Entry 1OH2 (X-ray diffraction, 2.40 A resolution); this record covers chains P and Q of the 3 polymer chains in the assembly.

== Chain P ==
Name: Sucrose porin
Organism: Salmonella typhimurium
UniProtKB: P22340 (SCRY_SALTM); residues 71-483 here correspond to UniProt positions 93-505 (UniProt number = residue number + 22)
Chain sequence (413 residues; row label = number of the first residue in the row):
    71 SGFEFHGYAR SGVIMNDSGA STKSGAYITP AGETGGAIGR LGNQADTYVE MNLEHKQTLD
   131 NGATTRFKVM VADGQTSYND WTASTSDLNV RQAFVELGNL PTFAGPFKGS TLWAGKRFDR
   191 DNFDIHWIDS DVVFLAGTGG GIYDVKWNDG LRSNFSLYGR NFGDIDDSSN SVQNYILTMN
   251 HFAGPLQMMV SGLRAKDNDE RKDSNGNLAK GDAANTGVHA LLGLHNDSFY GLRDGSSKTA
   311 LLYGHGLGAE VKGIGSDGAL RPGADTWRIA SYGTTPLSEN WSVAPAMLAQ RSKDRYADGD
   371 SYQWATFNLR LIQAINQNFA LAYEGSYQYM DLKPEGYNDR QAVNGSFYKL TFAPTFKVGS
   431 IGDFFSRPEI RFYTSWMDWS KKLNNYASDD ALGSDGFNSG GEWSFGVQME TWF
Bound ions: Ca2+: N454, A457, L462

== Chain Q ==
Name: Sucrose porin
Organism: Salmonella typhimurium
UniProtKB: P22340 (SCRY_SALTM); residues 71-483 here correspond to UniProt positions 93-505 (UniProt number = residue number + 22)
Chain sequence (413 residues; each row starts with the number of its first residue):
    71 SGFEFHGYAP SGVIMNDSGA STKSGAYITP AGETGGAIGP LGNAADTYVI MNLEHKQTLD
   131 NGATTRFKVM VADGQTSYND WTASTSDLNV LQAFVELGNL PTFAGPFKGS TLWAGKRFDR
   191 DNFAIHWILS CVVFLAGTGG GIYDVKWNDG LRSNFSLYGR NFGDIDDSSN SVQNYILTMN
   251 HFAGPLQMMV SGLRAKDNDE RKDSNGNLAK GDAANTGVHA LLGLHNDSFY GLRDGSSKTA
   311 LLYGHGLGAE VKGIGSDGAL RPGADTWRIA SYGTTPLSEN WSVAPAMLAQ RSKDRYADGD
   371 SYQWATFNLR LIQAINQNFA LAYEGSYQYM DLKPEGYNDR QAVNGSFYKL TFAPTFKVGS
   431 IGDFFSRPEI RFYTSWMDWS KKLNNYASDD ALGSDGFNSG GEWSFGVQME TAF
Construct notes: conflict P80 (Arg102 in P22340), C201 (Asp223 in P22340); engineered mutation P110 (Arg132 in P22340), A114 (Gln136 in P22340), I120 (Glu142 in P22340), L161 (Arg183 in P22340), A194 (Asp216 in P22340), L199 (Asp221 in P22340), A482 (Trp504 in P22340)
Bound ions: Ca2+: N454, A457, D460, L462

== Interface between chain P and chain Q ==
Residue-residue contacts (84):
  F73(P) - F73(Q)  hydrophobic
  F75(P) - F73(Q)  hydrophobic
  F75(P) - L123(Q)  hydrophobic
  A79(P) - F137(Q)  hydrophobic
  S81(P) - A163(Q)
  S81(P) - G185(Q)
  S81(P) - K186(Q)  hydrogen bond (side chain-backbone)
  S81(P) - T208(Q)
  G82(P) - T208(Q)
  V83(P) - T208(Q)
  V83(P) - Y245(Q)
  I84(P) - Q243(Q)
  I84(P) - Y245(Q)  hydrogen bond (backbone-side chain)
  M85(P) - Y245(Q)
  S88(P) - R264(Q)  hydrogen bond (backbone-side chain)
  S88(P) - K266(Q)
  G89(P) - Y245(Q)
  G89(P) - R264(Q)
  A90(P) - Q243(Q)
  S91(P) - Q243(Q)  hydrogen bond (backbone-side chain)
  T117(P) - A163(Q)
  T117(P) - K186(Q)
  V119(P) - V139(Q)  hydrophobic
  V119(P) - A163(Q)  hydrophobic
  D143(P) - V160(Q)
  T146(P) - I235(Q)
  S147(P) - K186(Q)  hydrogen bond (backbone-side chain)
  S147(P) - N231(Q)
  Y148(P) - K186(Q)
  Y148(P) - G207(Q)
  Y148(P) - T208(Q)  hydrogen bond (backbone-side chain)
  Y148(P) - G229(Q)
  Y148(P) - R230(Q)
  Y148(P) - N231(Q)  hydrogen bond (backbone-side chain)
  Y148(P) - Q243(Q)  hydrogen bond
  Y148(P) - Y245(Q)
  N149(P) - K186(Q)  hydrogen bond (backbone-side chain)
  N149(P) - R230(Q)  hydrogen bond
  N149(P) - N231(Q)  hydrogen bond (side chain-backbone)
  D150(P) - L161(Q)
  D150(P) - F188(Q)
  D150(P) - F204(Q)
  D150(P) - A206(Q)
  D150(P) - R230(Q)  salt bridge
  W151(P) - Y118(Q)
  W151(P) - N159(Q)
  W151(P) - L161(Q)  hydrophobic
  T152(P) - N159(Q)  hydrogen bond (backbone-side chain)
  T152(P) - V160(Q)
  A153(P) - D157(Q)
  A153(P) - N159(Q)
  T155(P) - I235(Q)
  T155(P) - D236(Q)
  S156(P) - L158(Q)  hydrogen bond (side chain-backbone)
  S156(P) - N159(Q)
  L158(P) - L158(Q)
  L158(P) - N159(Q)
  L158(P) - V160(Q)  hydrophobic
  N386(P) - T172(Q)  hydrogen bond
  Q387(P) - N131(Q)
  Q387(P) - P171(Q)
  N388(P) - L170(Q)
  N388(P) - P171(Q)
  N388(P) - T172(Q)  hydrogen bond (side chain-backbone)
  F426(P) - L167(Q)
  F426(P) - F173(Q)  hydrophobic
  F426(P) - L182(Q)  hydrophobic
  K427(P) - L167(Q)
  V428(P) - L129(Q)  hydrophobic
  V428(P) - T135(Q)
  V428(P) - L170(Q)  hydrophobic
  P438(P) - T135(Q)
  I440(P) - L182(Q)
  I440(P) - W183(Q)  hydrophobic
  I440(P) - A184(Q)
  Q478(P) - A184(Q)
  M479(P) - A163(Q)
  M479(P) - F164(Q)  hydrophobic
  M479(P) - V165(Q)  hydrophobic
  M479(P) - A184(Q)
  T481(P) - F137(Q)
  T481(P) - V165(Q)
  F483(P) - H125(Q)
  F483(P) - F137(Q)  hydrophobic
Also at the interface, not in a pair above, chain P (41 interface residues in all): M121, Q145, V477
Also at the interface, not in a pair above, chain Q (48 interface residues in all): E124, Q127, A133, V141, A142, G144, G209

== Summary ==
41 residues of chain P face 48 of chain Q across their interface, with 15 hydrogen bonds and 1 salt bridge.
Among the polar pairs are D150(P)-R230(Q), S81(P)-K186(Q) and I84(P)-Y245(Q). N454(P), A457(P) and L462(P)
form the Ca2+ site.
Here chain P is Sucrose porin and chain Q is Sucrose porin, both from Salmonella typhimurium. Entry 1OH2
(Sucrose-Specific Porin, with Bound Sucrose Molecules) was determined by X-ray diffraction.
